PDB entry 8SE5 | X-ray diffraction, 1.43 A resolution | chains B and A

[Chain B (and A)]
Name: NKG2-D type II integral membrane protein
Source organism: Homo sapiens
Notes: chain A of this document is another copy of the same molecule, construct and numbering; everything in this record applies to it too
UniProt: P26718 (NKG2D_HUMAN); residue numbers follow UniProt; this construct covers 90-216
Amino-acid sequence (129 residues; row label = number of the first residue in the row):
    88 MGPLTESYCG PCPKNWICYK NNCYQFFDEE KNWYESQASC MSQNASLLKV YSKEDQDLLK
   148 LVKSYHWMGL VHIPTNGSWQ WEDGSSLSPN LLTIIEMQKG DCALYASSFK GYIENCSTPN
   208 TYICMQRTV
Not modelled in the structure: 88-90, 160-165, 216 (chain A: 88-91, 160-163, 216)
Sequence notes: initiating methionine (88); expression tag (89); engineered mutation Glu-117 (Ser in P26718), Ser-173 (Ile in P26718)
Cystine bridges: Cys-96/Cys-105, Cys-99/Cys-110, Cys-127/Cys-211, Cys-189/Cys-203
Ligand contacts: ZW7 (N-{(1S)-2-[(1R,5S,6S)-6-(hydroxymethyl)-3-azabicyclo[3.1.0]hexan-3-yl]-2-oxo-1-[3-(trifluoromethyl)phenyl]ethyl}-4'-(trifluoromethyl)[1,1'-biphenyl]-2-carboxamide): Ile-104, Phe-113, Leu-148, Val-149, Lys-150, His-153
UniProt features mapped onto this chain:
  - glycosylation (N-linked (GlcNAc...) asparagine): Asn-131, Asn-163, Asn-202

[Interface between chain B and chain A]
Pairs across the interface - 42 pairs, chain B then chain A:
  Thr-92(B) with Pro-100(A)
  Glu-93(B) with Pro-98(A); Cys-99(A), hydrogen bond (side chain-backbone); Pro-100(A); Gln-213(A); Thr-215(A)
  Ser-94(B) with Pro-98(A); Cys-99(A), hydrogen bond (backbone-backbone)
  Tyr-95(B) with Cys-96(A); Gly-97(A); Pro-98(A)
  Cys-96(B) with Tyr-95(A); Cys-96(A), hydrogen bond (backbone-backbone)
  Gly-97(B) with Tyr-95(A)
  Pro-98(B) with Glu-93(A); Ser-94(A); Tyr-95(A)
  Cys-99(B) with Glu-93(A), hydrogen bond (backbone-side chain); Ser-94(A), hydrogen bond (backbone-backbone)
  Pro-100(B) with Thr-92(A); Glu-93(A)
  Lys-101(B) with Ser-94(A); Tyr-106(A); Lys-107(A); Asn-108(A)
  Asn-102(B) with Tyr-106(A)
  Trp-103(B) with Tyr-106(A)
  Ile-104(B) with Ile-104(A), hydrophobic; Cys-105(A); Tyr-106(A), hydrophobic; Leu-145(A), hydrophobic
  Cys-105(B) with Ile-104(A); Cys-105(A), hydrogen bond (backbone-backbone)
  Tyr-106(B) with Asn-102(A); Trp-103(A); Ile-104(A)
  Lys-107(B) with Lys-101(A)
  Phe-113(B) with Leu-148(A), hydrophobic
  Leu-148(B) with Phe-113(A), hydrophobic
  Lys-150(B) with Lys-150(A)
  Gln-213(B) with Glu-93(A)
  Thr-215(B) with Glu-93(A)
Interface residues without a listed pair, chain B (23 interface residues in all): Leu-91, Leu-145
Interface residues without a listed pair, chain A (24 interface residues in all): Asn-131

[Overview]
Chain B and chain A form an interface of 23 and 24 residues respectively; the contacts include 6 hydrogen
bonds. Among the polar pairs are Glu-93(B)/Cys-99(A), Ser-94(B)/Cys-99(A) and Cys-96(B)/Cys-96(A). Ligands of
chain B: compound ZW7.
Both chains are NKG2-D type II integral membrane protein (Homo sapiens). Entry 8SE5 (NKG2D complexed with
inhibitor 14) was determined by X-ray diffraction, deposited together with 8SE6.
